6BWC - chains C and D of the 6 polymer chains in the assembly; structure by X-ray diffraction, 2.70 A resolution.

# Chain C (and D)
Name: Polysaccharide biosynthesis protein CapD
Source organism: Bacillus thuringiensis HD-771
Notes: chain D of this document is another copy of the same molecule, construct and numbering; everything in this record applies to it too
Reference sequence: J3UJH9 (J3UJH9_BACTU); numbering as in UniProt (aligned over 1-341)
Amino-acid sequence (343 residues; row label = number of the first residue in the row; numbers below 1 keep their minus sign (Gly-1 is residue -1)):
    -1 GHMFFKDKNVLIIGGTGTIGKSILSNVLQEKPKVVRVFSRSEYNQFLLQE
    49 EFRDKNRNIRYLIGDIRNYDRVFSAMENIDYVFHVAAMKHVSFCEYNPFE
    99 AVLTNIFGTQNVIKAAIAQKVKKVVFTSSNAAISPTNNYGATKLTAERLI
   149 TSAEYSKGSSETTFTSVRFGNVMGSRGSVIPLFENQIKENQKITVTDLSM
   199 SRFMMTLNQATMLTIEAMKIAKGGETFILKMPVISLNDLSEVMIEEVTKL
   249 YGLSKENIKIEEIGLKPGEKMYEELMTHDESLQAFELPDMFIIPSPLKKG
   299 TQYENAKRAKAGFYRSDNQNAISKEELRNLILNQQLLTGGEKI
Not modelled in the structure: -1 to 0, 252-253, 297-303, 337-341 (chain D: -1 to 0, 251-253, 296-303, 336-341)
Sequence notes: expression tag (-1 to 0); engineered mutation Asn128 (Asp in J3UJH9), Ala129 (Lys in J3UJH9)
Small-molecule neighbours:
  - NADP (NAP; NADP nicotinamide-adenine-dinucleotide phosphate): Gly12, Gly13, Thr14, Gly15, Thr16, Ile17, Gly18, Phe36, Ser37, Arg38, Ser39, Asn42, Gly62, Asp63, Ile64, Arg65, Val83, Ala84, Ala85, Lys87, Thr102, Thr125, Ser126, Ser127, Tyr137, Lys141, Phe167, Gly168, Asn169, Val170, Ser173, Arg174
  - uridine-diphosphate-N-acetylglucosamine (UD1): Lys87, His88, Val89, Ser127, Asn128, Ala129, Tyr137, Phe167, Gly168, Asn169, Ser173, Gly175, Ser176, Val177, Leu180, Phe181, Thr192, Val193, Thr194, Met198, Arg200, Leu234, Lys264, Glu267, Glu271
Reported in the primary citation:
  - binding site for uridine-diphosphate-N-acetylglucosamine: Ser127, Tyr137, Asn169, Val177, Thr192, Thr194, Arg200, Glu267
  - catalytic residues: Tyr137 (proposed by the authors, not directly observed)
  - binding site for NADP: Thr14, Thr16, Ile17, Arg38, Ser39, Asp63, Ile64, Val83, Tyr137, Lys141, Val170, Ser173, Arg174

# How chain C and chain D interact
Pairs across the interface - 45 pairs, chain C then chain D:
  Glu93(C) - Arg146(D)  salt bridge
  Tyr94(C) - Ser150(D)  hydrogen bond (backbone-side chain)
  Tyr94(C) - Tyr153(D)  hydrophobic
  Pro96(C) - Leu147(D)  hydrophobic
  Pro96(C) - Ser150(D)
  Phe97(C) - Phe105(D)  hydrophobic
  Phe97(C) - Gln108(D)
  Phe97(C) - Leu147(D)
  Val100(C) - Ile104(D)  hydrophobic
  Val100(C) - Thr143(D)
  Ile104(C) - Val100(D)  hydrophobic
  Ile104(C) - Ile104(D)  hydrophobic
  Phe105(C) - Phe97(D)  hydrophobic
  Gln108(C) - Phe97(D)
  Ser132(C) - Ser132(D)
  Ser132(C) - Pro133(D)  hydrogen bond (backbone-backbone)
  Pro133(C) - Ser132(D)
  Pro133(C) - Pro133(D)
  Pro133(C) - Leu142(D)
  Thr134(C) - Arg146(D)  hydrogen bond (backbone-side chain)
  Thr134(C) - Thr275(D)
  Asn135(C) - Leu142(D)
  Asn136(C) - Thr143(D)  hydrogen bond
  Asn136(C) - Arg146(D)
  Ala139(C) - Ala139(D)
  Ala139(C) - Leu142(D)  hydrophobic
  Ala139(C) - Thr143(D)
  Leu142(C) - Pro133(D)
  Leu142(C) - Asn135(D)
  Leu142(C) - Ala139(D)  hydrophobic
  Thr143(C) - Val100(D)
  Thr143(C) - Asn136(D)  hydrogen bond
  Thr143(C) - Ala139(D)
  Arg146(C) - Glu93(D)  salt bridge
  Arg146(C) - Thr134(D)  hydrogen bond (side chain-backbone)
  Arg146(C) - Asn135(D)
  Arg146(C) - Asn136(D)
  Leu147(C) - Pro96(D)  hydrophobic
  Leu147(C) - Phe97(D)
  Ser150(C) - Tyr94(D)
  Ser150(C) - Pro96(D)
  Tyr153(C) - Tyr94(D)  hydrophobic
  Leu263(C) - Asp277(D)
  Thr275(C) - Thr134(D)
  Asp277(C) - Leu263(D)
Other interface residues (no listed pair), chain C (26 interface residues in all): Pro265, Pro294, Leu295
Other interface residues (no listed pair), chain D (26 interface residues in all): Pro265, Pro294, Leu295

# In short
The chain C/chain D interface involves 26 residues from each chain, with 6 hydrogen bonds and 2 salt bridges.
Among the polar pairs are Glu93(C)-Arg146(D), Tyr94(C)-Ser150(D) and Thr134(C)-Arg146(D). Chain C binds NADP
and uridine-diphosphate-N-acetylglucosamine. The paper reports the catalytic residue Tyr137(C); a binding site
for NADP at Thr14(C), Thr16(C) and Ile17(C) among others.
Chain C and chain D are both Polysaccharide biosynthesis protein CapD (Bacillus thuringiensis HD-771); the
structure, X-ray structure of Pen from Bacillus thuringiensis, was determined by X-ray diffraction (same
publication as 6BWL).
